PDB entry 4QT2 | X-ray diffraction, 1.44 A resolution | chain A

[Chain A]
Molecule: FK506-binding protein (FKBP)-type peptidyl-propyl isomerase
Organism: Plasmodium falciparum 3D7
Notes: EC 5.2.1.8
UniProt: Q8I4V8 (Q8I4V8_PLAF7); residue numbers follow UniProt; this construct covers 7-127
Amino-acid sequence (131 residues; each row starts with the number of its first residue):
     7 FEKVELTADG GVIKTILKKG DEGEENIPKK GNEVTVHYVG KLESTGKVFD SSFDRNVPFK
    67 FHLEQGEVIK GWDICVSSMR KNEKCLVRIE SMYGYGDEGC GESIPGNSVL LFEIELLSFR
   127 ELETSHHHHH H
Disordered / not traced: 129-137
Sequence notes: expression tag (128-137)
Small-molecule neighbours: rapamycin immunosuppressant drug (RAP): Tyr-44, Phe-55, Asp-56, Phe-65, Gly-72, Glu-73, Val-74, Ile-75, Trp-78, Tyr-101, Cys-106, Ser-109, Ile-110, Phe-118
Reported in the primary citation:
  - binding site for rapamycin immunosuppressant drug: Tyr-44, Phe-55, Asp-56, Phe-65, Gly-72, Glu-73, Val-74, Ile-75, Trp-78, Tyr-101
  - conformationally variable residues (loop rearrangement): Asp-27 to Asn-32, Ser-57 to Val-63

[Summary]
Bound to chain A: rapamycin immunosuppressant drug. From the paper: a binding site for rapamycin
immunosuppressant drug at Tyr-44, Phe-55 and Asp-56 among others; conformational variability at Asp-27 and
Ser-57.
Chain A is FK506-binding protein (FKBP)-type peptidyl-propyl isomerase (Plasmodium falciparum 3D7); the
structure, Crystal Structure of the FK506-Binding Domain of Plasmodium Falciparum FKBP35 in complex with
Rapamycin, was determined by X-ray diffraction together with 4QT3 from the same study.
